9GFG - chains H and L; structure by X-ray diffraction, 2.30 A resolution.

== Chain H ==
Protein: BCR P3129 heavy chain
From: Homo sapiens
Sequence (225 residues; each row starts with the number of its first residue):
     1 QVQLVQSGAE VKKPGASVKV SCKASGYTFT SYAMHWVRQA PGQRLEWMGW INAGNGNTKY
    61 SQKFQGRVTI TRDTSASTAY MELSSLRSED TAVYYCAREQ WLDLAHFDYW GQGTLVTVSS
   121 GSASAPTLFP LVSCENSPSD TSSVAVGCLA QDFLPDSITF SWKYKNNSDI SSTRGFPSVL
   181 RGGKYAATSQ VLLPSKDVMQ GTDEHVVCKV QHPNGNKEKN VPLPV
Unresolved in the structure: 135-141, 225
Disulfides: Cys-22/Cys-96, Cys-148/Cys-208
Covalently attached groups: N-acetylglucosamine (NAG) linked to Asn-166

== Chain L ==
Protein: BCR P3129 light chain
From: Homo sapiens
Sequence (215 residues; numbered 1 to 215; the number before each row is that of its first residue):
     1 DIQLTQSPSS LSASVGDRVT ITCRASQSIS SYLNWYQQKP GKAPKLLIYA ASSLQSGVPS
    61 RFSGSGSGTD FTLTISSLQP EDFATYYCQQ SYSTPPYTFG QGTKLEIKRT VAAPSVFIFP
   121 PSDEQLKSGT ASVVCLLNNF YPREAKVQWK VDNALQSGNS QESVTEQDSK DSTYSLSSTL
   181 TLSKADYEKH KVYACEVTHQ GLSSPVTKSF NRGEC
Unresolved in the structure: 215
Disulfides: Cys-23/Cys-88, Cys-135/Cys-195

== Chain H / chain L interface ==
Pairs across the interface (77; chain H residue first):
  His-35(H) with Tyr-97(L)
  Gln-39(H) with Gln-38(L), hydrogen bond; Tyr-87(L), hydrogen bond
  Gln-43(H) with Tyr-87(L)
  Arg-44(H) with Leu-4(L); Phe-99(L), hydrogen bond (side chain-backbone); Gly-100(L); Gln-101(L)
  Leu-45(H) with Pro-44(L), hydrophobic; Tyr-87(L), hydrophobic; Phe-99(L)
  Trp-47(H) with Pro-95(L), hydrophobic; Tyr-97(L)
  Trp-50(H) with Tyr-97(L)
  Lys-59(H) with Pro-95(L)
  Tyr-95(H) with Gln-38(L); Lys-42(L), hydrogen bond (side chain-backbone); Ala-43(L), hydrophobic
  Glu-99(H) with Tyr-97(L)
  Asp-103(H) with Tyr-49(L)
  Leu-104(H) with Ser-31(L); Tyr-32(L), hydrophobic; Ala-50(L), hydrophobic
  Ala-105(H) with Asn-34(L), hydrogen bond (backbone-side chain); Ser-91(L)
  His-106(H) with Asn-34(L); Leu-46(L); Tyr-49(L)
  Phe-107(H) with Tyr-36(L), hydrogen bond (backbone-side chain); Leu-46(L); Tyr-97(L), hydrophobic
  Asp-108(H) with Leu-46(L); Gln-55(L)
  Trp-110(H) with Tyr-36(L); Pro-44(L)
  Gly-111(H) with Ala-43(L)
  Phe-129(H) with Ser-122(L); Gln-125(L)
  Pro-130(H) with Ser-122(L)
  Leu-131(H) with Phe-119(L); Val-134(L), hydrophobic
  Val-132(H) with Phe-119(L); Pro-120(L)
  Ser-133(H) with Phe-119(L)
  Cys-134(H) with Phe-210(L), hydrophobic; Glu-214(L), hydrogen bond (side chain-backbone)
  Ser-143(H) with Phe-117(L)
  Ala-145(H) with Phe-117(L), hydrophobic; Phe-119(L)
  Leu-149(H) with Ser-132(L)
  Gln-151(H) with Gln-125(L); Ser-132(L), hydrogen bond
  Arg-174(H) with Asn-139(L), hydrogen bond; Thr-165(L), hydrogen bond; Glu-166(L); Asp-168(L), salt bridge; Thr-173(L); Tyr-174(L), hydrogen bond (side chain-backbone); Ser-175(L), hydrogen bond
  Gly-175(H) with Thr-165(L)
  Phe-176(H) with Ser-163(L); Thr-165(L); Ser-175(L); Leu-176(L); Ser-177(L)
  Pro-177(H) with Ser-163(L), hydrogen bond (backbone-side chain); Val-164(L)
  Val-179(H) with Gln-161(L); Glu-162(L)
  Leu-180(H) with Gln-161(L), hydrogen bond (backbone-side chain)
  Arg-181(H) with Gln-161(L); Thr-181(L)
  Thr-188(H) with Ser-177(L), hydrogen bond
  Gln-190(H) with Leu-136(L); Asn-138(L), hydrogen bond
  Leu-192(H) with Asn-138(L)
  Lys-219(H) with Glu-124(L), salt bridge
Also at the interface, not in a pair above, chain H (41 interface residues in all): Val-37, Tyr-109
Also at the interface, not in a pair above, chain L (50 interface residues in all): Gln-89, Ile-118, Asp-171, Thr-179

== Overview ==
Chain H and chain L form an interface of 41 and 50 residues respectively, with 16 hydrogen bonds and 2 salt
bridges. Among the polar pairs are Arg-174(H)/Asp-168(L), Lys-219(H)/Glu-124(L) and Gln-39(H)/Gln-38(L).
Chain H is BCR P3129 heavy chain and chain L is BCR P3129 light chain, both from Homo sapiens; the structure,
BCR Fab from the subset 1 chronic lymphocytic leukaemia case P3129, was determined by X-ray diffraction.
